6WQ0 - chains 7 and O of the 48 polymer chains in the assembly; structure by electron microscopy, 2.80 A resolution.

Chain 7:
Molecule: 301-nt DNA strand
From: unclassified Rudivirus
Sequence (301 nucleotides; numbered 1 to 301; the number before each row is that of its first residue):
     1 ATATATATAT ATATATATAT ATATATATAT ATATATATAT ATATATATAT ATATATATAT
    61 ATATATATAT ATATATATAT ATATATATAT ATATATATAT ATATATATAT ATATATATAT
   121 ATATATATAT ATATATATAT ATATATATAT ATATATATAT ATATATATAT ATATATATAT
   181 ATATATATAT ATATATATAT ATATATATAT ATATATATAT ATATATATAT ATATATATAT
   241 ATATATATAT ATATATATAT ATATATATAT ATATATATAT ATATATATAT ATATATATAT
   301 A

Chain O:
Name: Structural protein
From: unclassified Rudivirus
Chain sequence (134 residues; each row starts with the number of its first residue):
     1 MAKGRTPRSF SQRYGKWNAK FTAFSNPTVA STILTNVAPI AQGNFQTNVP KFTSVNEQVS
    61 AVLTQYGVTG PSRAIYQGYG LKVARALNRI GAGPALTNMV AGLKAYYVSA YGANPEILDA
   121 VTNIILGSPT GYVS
Unresolved in the structure: 1, 133-134
Reported in the primary citation:
  - binding site for the 301-nt DNA strand (chain 7): Lys3, Arg5, Arg8

Interface between chain 7 and chain O:
Residue-residue contacts (39):
  DA59(7) with Ala74(O), base contact; Tyr111(O), hydrogen bond to the phosphate
  DT60(7) with Gly78(O), sugar contact; Leu81(O), base contact; Lys82(O), phosphate contact; Tyr106(O), hydrogen bond to the phosphate; Tyr107(O), sugar contact
  DA61(7) with Phe52(O), phosphate contact; Leu81(O), sugar contact; Lys82(O), phosphate contact; Arg85(O), salt bridge to the phosphate
  DT62(7) with Phe45(O), base contact; Asn48(O), phosphate contact; Val49(O), sugar contact; Phe52(O), sugar contact; Arg85(O), phosphate contact
  DA63(7) with Ala41(O), phosphate contact; Asn44(O), sugar contact; Phe45(O), sugar contact; Asn48(O), hydrogen bond to the phosphate
  DT64(7) with Val37(O), phosphate contact; Ala41(O), sugar contact; Asn44(O), hydrogen bond to the phosphate
  DA65(7) with Phe24(O), sugar contact; Ile33(O), sugar contact; Val37(O), phosphate contact
  DT66(7) with Trp17(O), base contact; Lys20(O), hydrogen bond to the phosphate
  DA67(7) with Lys3(O), salt bridge to the phosphate; Lys16(O), salt bridge to the phosphate; Trp17(O), sugar contact; Lys20(O), salt bridge to the phosphate
  DT68(7) with Arg8(O), salt bridge to the phosphate; Arg13(O), hydrogen bond to the phosphate; Lys16(O), phosphate contact
  DA69(7) with Thr6(O), phosphate contact; Pro7(O), phosphate contact; Arg8(O), hydrogen bond to the phosphate; Arg13(O), sugar contact
Interface residues without a listed pair, chain 7 (14 interface residues in all): DT70, DA71, DT72
Interface residues without a listed pair, chain O (28 interface residues in all): Gly4, Arg5, Leu34

Overview:
14 residues of chain 7 and 28 residues of chain O are in contact; the contacts include 7 hydrogen bonds and 5
salt bridges. Among the polar pairs are DA59(7)-Tyr111(O), DT60(7)-Tyr106(O) and DA63(7)-Asn48(O). From the
paper: a binding site for the 301-nt DNA strand (chain 7) at Lys3(O), Arg5(O) and Arg8(O).
Here chain 7 is a 301-nt DNA strand and chain O is Structural protein, both from unclassified Rudivirus. Entry
6WQ0 (Cryo-EM of the S. solfataricus rod-shaped virus, SSRV1) was determined by electron microscopy together
with 6WQ2 from the same study.
